8HRB - chains L and R of the 20 polymer chains in the assembly; structure by electron microscopy, 3.78 A resolution.

== Chain L (and R) ==
Molecule: Archaeal ATPase
Organism: Escherichia coli
Notes: chain R of this document is another copy of the same molecule, construct and numbering; everything in this record applies to it too
UniProtKB: A0A8H9B1T2 (A0A8H9B1T2_ECOLX); numbering as in UniProt (aligned over 1-947)
Sequence (947 residues; numbered 1 to 947; the number before each row is that of its first residue):
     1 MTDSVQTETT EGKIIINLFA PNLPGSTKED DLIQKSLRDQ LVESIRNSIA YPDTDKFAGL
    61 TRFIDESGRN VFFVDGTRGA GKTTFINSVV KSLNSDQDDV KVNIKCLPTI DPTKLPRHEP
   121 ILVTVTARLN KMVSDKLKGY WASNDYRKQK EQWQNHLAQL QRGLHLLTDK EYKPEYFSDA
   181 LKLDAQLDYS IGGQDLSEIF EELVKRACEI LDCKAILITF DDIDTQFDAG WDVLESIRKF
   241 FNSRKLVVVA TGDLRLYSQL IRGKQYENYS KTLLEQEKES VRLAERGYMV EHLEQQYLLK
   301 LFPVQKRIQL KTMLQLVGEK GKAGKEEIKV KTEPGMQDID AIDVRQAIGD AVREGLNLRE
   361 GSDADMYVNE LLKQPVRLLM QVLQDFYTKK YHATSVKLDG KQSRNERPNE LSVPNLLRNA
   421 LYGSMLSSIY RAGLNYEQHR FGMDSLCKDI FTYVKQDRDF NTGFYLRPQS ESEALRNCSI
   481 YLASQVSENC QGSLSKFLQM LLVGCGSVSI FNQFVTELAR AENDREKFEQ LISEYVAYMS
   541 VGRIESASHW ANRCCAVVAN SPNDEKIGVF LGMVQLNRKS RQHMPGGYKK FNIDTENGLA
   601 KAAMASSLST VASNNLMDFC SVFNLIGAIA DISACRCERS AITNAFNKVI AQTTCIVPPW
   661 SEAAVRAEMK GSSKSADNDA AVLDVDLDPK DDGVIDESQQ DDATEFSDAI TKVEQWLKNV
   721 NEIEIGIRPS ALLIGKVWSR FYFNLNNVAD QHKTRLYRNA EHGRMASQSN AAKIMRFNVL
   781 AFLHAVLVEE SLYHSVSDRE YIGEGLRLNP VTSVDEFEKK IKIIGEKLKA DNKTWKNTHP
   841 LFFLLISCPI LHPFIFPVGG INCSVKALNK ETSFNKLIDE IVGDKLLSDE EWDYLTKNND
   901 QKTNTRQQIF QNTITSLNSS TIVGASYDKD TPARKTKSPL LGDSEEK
Not modelled in the structure: 1-12, 51-67, 395-412, 675-701, 898-906, 935-947 (chain R: 1-12, 52-68, 96-101, 396-410, 518-523, 664-699, 899-906, 935-947)
Construct notes: conflict Arg636 (Leu in A0A8H9B1T2), Leu940 (Ser in A0A8H9B1T2)

== Chain L / chain R interface ==
Contacting residue pairs (61; chain L residue first):
  Thr113(L) - Arg238(R)  hydrogen bond
  Lys114(L) - Arg238(R)
  Lys114(L) - Lys239(R)
  His118(L) - Lys170(R)  hydrogen bond (side chain-backbone)
  His118(L) - Tyr172(R)
  Pro120(L) - Tyr172(R)
  Val123(L) - Tyr172(R)
  Val123(L) - Phe177(R)  hydrophobic
  Thr126(L) - Phe177(R)
  Arg128(L) - Ile191(R)
  Asn130(L) - Leu181(R)
  Lys131(L) - Leu183(R)
  Lys131(L) - Tyr189(R)
  Lys131(L) - Gly192(R)
  Ser134(L) - Leu183(R)
  Gln161(L) - Phe177(R)
  Thr168(L) - Tyr172(R)
  Asp224(L) - Leu293(R)
  Asp224(L) - Lys300(R)  salt bridge
  Thr225(L) - Arg238(R)  hydrogen bond
  Thr225(L) - Gln265(R)
  Thr225(L) - Tyr297(R)
  Gln226(L) - Asn268(R)
  Phe227(L) - Asn268(R)
  Asp228(L) - Asn268(R)  hydrogen bond (backbone-side chain)
  Leu256(L) - Met289(R)  hydrophobic
  Gln259(L) - Tyr269(R)  hydrogen bond
  Gln259(L) - Glu285(R)
  Gln259(L) - Arg286(R)
  Arg262(L) - Glu277(R)
  Gly263(L) - Ser270(R)  hydrogen bond (backbone-side chain)
  Gly263(L) - Thr272(R)
  Tyr266(L) - Thr272(R)
  Tyr266(L) - Gln276(R)
  Tyr266(L) - Glu277(R)
  Glu267(L) - Ser270(R)
  Glu267(L) - Thr272(R)
  Leu274(L) - Gln276(R)
  Leu426(L) - Val304(R)  hydrophobic
  Leu426(L) - Gln305(R)
  Ser427(L) - Leu299(R)
  Tyr430(L) - Leu254(R)
  Tyr430(L) - Arg307(R)  hydrogen bond
  Arg431(L) - Gln295(R)  hydrogen bond
  Arg440(L) - Lys325(R)
  Lys527(L) - Arg458(R)
  Val665(L) - Ser739(R)
  Val665(L) - Phe743(R)  hydrophobic
  Arg666(L) - Phe743(R)
  Glu668(L) - Lys736(R)  salt bridge
  Met669(L) - Arg740(R)
  Met669(L) - Arg807(R)
  Lys670(L) - Leu806(R)
  Lys670(L) - Arg807(R)  hydrogen bond (backbone-side chain)
  Gly671(L) - Leu806(R)
  Gly671(L) - Arg807(R)
  Ser672(L) - Leu806(R)
  Ser673(L) - Glu804(R)  hydrogen bond (side chain-backbone)
  Ser673(L) - Gly805(R)
  Ser673(L) - Leu806(R)  hydrogen bond (side chain-backbone)
  Lys674(L) - Glu804(R)
Also at the interface, not in a pair above, chain L (48 interface residues in all): Gly79, Pro108, Leu157, Leu160, Leu164, His165, Lys264, Tyr436, Gln530
Also at the interface, not in a pair above, chain R (49 interface residues in all): Asp169, Glu171, Pro174, Ser190, Asn242, Leu273, Gln296, Gln309, Glu471, Leu808

== In short ==
Chain L and chain R form an interface of 48 and 49 residues respectively, with 11 hydrogen bonds and 2 salt
bridges. Polar contacts include Asp224(L)-Lys300(R), Glu668(L)-Lys736(R) and Thr113(L)-Arg238(R).
Both chains are Archaeal ATPase (Escherichia coli). Entry 8HRB (Structure of tetradecameric RdrA ring in
RNA-loading state) was determined by electron microscopy (same publication as 8HR7, 8HR8, 8HR9, 8HRA and
8HRC).
